Entry 4ETO (X-ray diffraction, 1.54 A resolution); this record covers chains B and P of the 3 polymer chains in the assembly.

== Chain B ==
Molecule: Protein S100-A4
Organism: Homo sapiens
UniProt: P26447 (S10A4_HUMAN); residue numbers follow UniProt; this construct covers 1-93
Amino-acid sequence (93 residues; row label = number of the first residue in the row):
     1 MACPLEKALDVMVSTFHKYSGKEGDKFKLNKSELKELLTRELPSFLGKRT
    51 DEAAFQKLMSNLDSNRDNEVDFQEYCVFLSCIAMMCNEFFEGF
Disordered / not traced: 1, 93
Metal / ion sites: Ca2+ site 1: Ser20, Glu23, Asp25, Lys28, Glu33; Ca2+ site 2: Asp63, Asn65, Asp67, Glu69, Glu74
Curated features (UniProtKB/Swiss-Prot):
  - binding site (Ca(2+)): Lys28, Glu33, Asp63, Asn65, Asp67, Glu69, Glu74
  - modified residue: Ala2 (N-acetylalanine), Lys7 (N6-acetyllysine), Lys35 (N6-acetyllysine)

== Chain P ==
Molecule: Myosin-9
Organism: Homo sapiens
Notes: fragment: Coiled coil region residues 1908-1923
UniProt: P35579 (MYH9_HUMAN); residues 1908-1923 here = UniProt positions 1908-1923
Amino-acid sequence (16 residues; each row starts with the number of its first residue):
  1908 DAMNREVSSLKNKLRR
Disordered / not traced: 1922-1923
Curated features (UniProtKB/Swiss-Prot):
  - modified residue: Arg1923 (Omega-N-methylarginine)

== How chain B and chain P interact ==
Residue-residue contacts (13):
  Asn61(B) with Asp1908(P)
  Ser64(B) with Asn1911(P), hydrogen bond
  Gln73(B) with Asn1911(P), hydrogen bond; Val1914(P); Ser1915(P), hydrogen bond; Lys1918(P), hydrogen bond
  Glu74(B) with Asn1911(P)
  Val77(B) with Asp1908(P); Met1910(P), hydrophobic; Asn1911(P); Val1914(P), hydrophobic
  Ser80(B) with Met1910(P)
  Met84(B) with Met1910(P), hydrophobic
Interface residues without a listed pair, chain B (8 interface residues in all): Leu62

== In short ==
8 residues of chain B and 6 residues of chain P are in contact, with 4 hydrogen bonds. Polar pairs include
Ser64(B)-Asn1911(P), Gln73(B)-Asn1911(P) and Gln73(B)-Ser1915(P). Ser20(B), Glu23(B), Asp25(B), Lys28(B) and
Glu33(B) coordinate Ca2+ site 1. UniProt lists 7 Ca2+-binding residues on chain B.
Chain B is Protein S100-A4 and chain P is Myosin-9, both from Homo sapiens; the structure, Structure of S100A4
in complex with non-muscle myosin-IIA peptide, was determined by X-ray diffraction.
